Entry 8YR5 (X-ray diffraction, 2.83 A resolution); this record covers chains A and B of the 12 polymer chains in the assembly.

== Chain A (and B) ==
Protein: CDP-diacylglycerol--serine O-phosphatidyltransferase
Source organism: Escherichia coli str. K-12 substr. MG1655
Notes: EC 2.7.8.8; chain B of this document is another copy of the same molecule, construct and numbering; everything in this record applies to it too
UniProt: P23830 (PSS_ECOLI); numbering as in UniProt (aligned over 2-451)
Chain sequence (461 residues; row label = number of the first residue in the row; numbers below 1 keep their minus sign (Met-9 is residue -9)):
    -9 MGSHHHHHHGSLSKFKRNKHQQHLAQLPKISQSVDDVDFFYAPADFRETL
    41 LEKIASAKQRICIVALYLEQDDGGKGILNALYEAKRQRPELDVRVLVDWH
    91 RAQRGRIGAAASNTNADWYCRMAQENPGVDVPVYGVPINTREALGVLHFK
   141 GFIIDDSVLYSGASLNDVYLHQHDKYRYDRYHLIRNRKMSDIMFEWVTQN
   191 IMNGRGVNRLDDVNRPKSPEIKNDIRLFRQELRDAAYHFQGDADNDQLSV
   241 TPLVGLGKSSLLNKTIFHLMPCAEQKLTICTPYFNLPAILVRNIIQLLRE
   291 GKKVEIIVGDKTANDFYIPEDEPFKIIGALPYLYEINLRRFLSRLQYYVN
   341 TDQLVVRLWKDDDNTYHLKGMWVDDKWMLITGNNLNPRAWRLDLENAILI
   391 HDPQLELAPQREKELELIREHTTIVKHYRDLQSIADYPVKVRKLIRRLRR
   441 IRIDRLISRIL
Disordered / not traced: -9 to 6, 95-102 (chain B: -9 to 6, 98-103)
Sequence notes: initiating methionine (-9); expression tag (-8 to 1)
Curated features (UniProtKB/Swiss-Prot):
  - active site: His138, Asp169, His357, Glu385
  - binding site (a CDP-1,2-diacyl-sn-glycerol): Leu56, Tyr57, Arg91, Arg94, Arg96, Ile97, Glu132, Ala133, Val136, His138, Lys140, Gly152, Tyr159, Arg167, Tyr273, Asp305, Phe306, Ile316, Ile317, Leu320 and 9 more in UniProt
  - mutagenesis: Tyr57 (Y57A: Does not affect enzyme activity when serine concentration is saturating but reduces significantly when limiting), Arg91 (R91A: Reduces the enzyme activity), Arg94 (R94A: Reduces the enzyme activity), Arg96 (R96A: Does not affect enzyme activity), Arg131 (R131E: Does not affect enzyme membrane association; when associated with 212-E--E-219), His138 (H138A: Reduces the enzyme activity), Lys140 (K140A: Abolishes the enzyme activity), Tyr159 (Y159A: Reduces the enzyme activity when serine concentration is saturating but becomes comparable to the wild type when limiting), Arg167 (R167A: Reduces the enzyme activity), Lys212 to Arg219 (Does not affect enzyme membrane association; when associated with E-131), Tyr273 (Y273A: Reduces the enzyme activity), Asp305 (D305A: Reduces the enzyme activity), 7 further mutagenesis entries in UniProt
Reported in the primary citation:
  - catalytic residues: Asp169, His357, Glu385 (proposed by the authors, not directly observed)
  - contacts within the chain: His138-Glu385, Asp169-His357, Tyr324-Leu451 (hydrogen bond), Asn376-Leu451 (hydrogen bond)
  - mutagenesis - H138A (180-fold): decreased catalytic activity on 18:1/18:1 CDP-DG
  - mutagenesis - K140A, H357A: abolished catalytic activity
  - mutagenesis - R91A, R94A, Y159A, R167A, Y273A, D305A, F306A: decreased catalytic activity on CDP-DG
  - mutagenesis - Y57A: decreased catalytic activity
  - mutagenesis - Y273A, D305A: decreased catalytic activity on serine
  - mutagenesis - Y159A: unchanged catalytic activity on serine
  - mutagenesis - D145A, D169A, D364A, E385A: decreased stability
  - mutagenesis - R131E/K212E/R219E: unchanged localization
  - mutagenesis - K433E/R436E/R437E/R439E/R440E/R442E/R445E/R449E: decreased localization

== Chain A / chain B interface ==
Pairs across the interface (7; chain A residue first):
  Asn204(A) - Arg7(B)  hydrogen bond
  Asn204(A) - Gln12(B)  hydrogen bond (backbone-side chain)
  Asn204(A) - Gln16(B)  hydrogen bond (backbone-side chain)
  Arg205(A) - Gln12(B)  hydrogen bond (backbone-side chain)
  Pro206(A) - Gln12(B)
  Lys207(A) - Lys9(B)
  Glu210(A) - Lys9(B)
Other interface residues (no listed pair), chain A (7 interface residues in all): Asp202, Asn213
Other interface residues (no listed pair), chain B (6 interface residues in all): Lys254, His258

== Summary ==
The interface between chain A and chain B involves 7 residues on one side and 6 on the other, with 4 hydrogen
bonds. Among the polar pairs are Asn204(A)-Arg7(B), Asn204(A)-Gln12(B) and Asn204(A)-Gln16(B). From the paper:
catalytic residues Asp169(A), His357(A) and Glu385(A); R91A, R94A and Y159A of chain A, among others, reduce
catalytic activity on CDP-DG; 17 substitutions were tested in all.
Chain A and chain B are both CDP-diacylglycerol--serine O-phosphatidyltransferase (Escherichia coli str. K-12
substr. MG1655); the structure, Crystal structure of E. coli phosphatidylserine synthase in apo state, was
determined by X-ray diffraction (same publication as 8YR6).
